Entry 6AJO (X-ray diffraction, 2.27 A resolution); this record covers chains A and F.

== Chain A ==
Name: Uracil DNA glycosylase superfamily protein
From: Mycobacterium smegmatis MC2 155
Reference sequence: A0QP43 (A0QP43_MYCS2); residues 1-209 here = UniProt positions 1-209
Sequence (209 residues; numbered 1 to 209; the number before each row is that of its first residue):
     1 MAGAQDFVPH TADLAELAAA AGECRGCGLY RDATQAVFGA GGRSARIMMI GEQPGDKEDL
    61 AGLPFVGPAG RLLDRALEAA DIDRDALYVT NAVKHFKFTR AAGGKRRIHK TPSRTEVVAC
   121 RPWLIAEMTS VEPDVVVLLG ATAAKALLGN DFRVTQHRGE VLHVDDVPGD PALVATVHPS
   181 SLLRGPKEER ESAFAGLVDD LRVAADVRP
Disordered / not traced: 1, 101-105, 209
Metal / ion sites: 4Fe-4S cluster Fe: Cys24, Cys27, Cys120
Ligand contacts:
  - 4Fe-4S cluster (SF4): Ala4, Cys24, Arg25, Gly26, Cys27, Leu29, Tyr30, Val93, Lys94, His95, Ala119, Cys120, Trp123
  - uracil (URA): Gly51, Glu52, Gln53, Pro54, Gly55, Glu58, Pro64, Phe65, Ala69, Asn91, His178

== Chain F ==
Molecule: 5-nt DNA strand
Sequence (5 nucleotides; numbered 7 to 11; the number before each row is that of its first residue):
     7 TTXTT
Disordered / not traced: 7-8
Modified / non-standard residues: ORP (2-deoxy-5-phosphono-ribose) at position 9

== How chain A and chain F interact ==
Residue-residue contacts (20):
  Glu52(A) - ORP_9(F)  base contact
  Gln53(A) - ORP_9(F)  base contact
  Gly55(A) - ORP_9(F)  base contact
  Gly67(A) - ORP_9(F)  base contact
  Pro68(A) - ORP_9(F)  base contact
  Ala69(A) - ORP_9(F)  base contact
  His109(A) - ORP_9(F)  base contact
  His109(A) - DT10(F)  salt bridge to the phosphate
  Gly140(A) - DT11(F)  phosphate contact
  Ala141(A) - DT11(F)  hydrogen bond to the phosphate
  Thr155(A) - DT11(F)  phosphate contact
  Val177(A) - DT11(F)  phosphate contact
  His178(A) - ORP_9(F)  base contact
  His178(A) - DT10(F)  phosphate contact
  His178(A) - DT11(F)  hydrogen bond to the phosphate
  Ser180(A) - ORP_9(F)  base contact
  Ser180(A) - DT10(F)  hydrogen bond to the phosphate
  Ser181(A) - DT10(F)  hydrogen bond to the phosphate
  Ser181(A) - DT11(F)  hydrogen bond to the phosphate
  Arg184(A) - DT10(F)  salt bridge to the phosphate
Other interface residues (no listed pair), chain A (20 interface residues in all): Lys57, Glu58, Gly70, Thr142, Leu183

== Summary ==
The interface between chain A and chain F involves 20 residues on one side and 3 on the other; the contacts
include 5 hydrogen bonds and 2 salt bridges. Polar pairs include Ala141(A)-DT11(F), His178(A)-DT11(F) and
Ser180(A)-DT10(F). Bound to chain A: 4Fe-4S cluster and uracil.
Chain A is Uracil DNA glycosylase superfamily protein (Mycobacterium smegmatis MC2 155) and chain F is a 5-nt
DNA strand; the structure, Complex form of Uracil DNA glycosylase X and uracil-DNA, was determined by X-ray
diffraction, deposited together with 6AIL, 6AJP, 6AJQ, 6AJR and 6AJS.
